PDB entry 7AFI | electron microscopy, 3.53 A resolution | chains A and T of the 13 polymer chains in the assembly

[Chain A]
Molecule: 16SrRNA
From: Escherichia coli
Sequence (1541 nucleotides; numbered 1 to 1542; 1 number in that range is skipped by the numbering (no residue carries it; nothing is unmodelled there); the number before each row is that of its first residue):
     1 AAAUUGAAGA GUUUGAUCAU GGCUCAGAUU GAACGCUGGC GGCAGGCCUA ACACAUGCAA
    61 GUCGAACGGU AACAGGAAGA AGCUUGCUUC UUUGCUGACG AGUGGCGGAC GGGUGAGUAA
   121 UGUCUGGGAA ACUGCCUGAU GGAGGGGGAU AACUACUGGA AACGGUAGCU AAUACCGCAU
   181 AACGUCGCAA GACCAAAGAG GGGGACCUUC GGGCCUCUUG CCAUCGGAUG UGCCCAGAUG
   241 GGAUUAGCUA GUAGGUGGGG UAACGGCUCA CCUAGGCGAC GAUCCCUAGC UGGUCUGAGA
   301 GGAUGACCAG CCACACUGGA ACUGAGACAC GGUCCAGACU CCUACGGGAG GCAGCAGUGG
   361 GGAAUAUUGC ACAAUGGGCG CAAGCCUGAU GCAGCCAUGC CGCGUGUAUG AAGAAGGCCU
   421 UCGGGUUGUA AAGUACUUUC AGCGGGGAGG AAGGGAGUAA AGUUAAUACC UUUGCUCAUU
   481 GACGUUACCC GCAGAAGAAG CACCGGCUAA CUCCGUGCCA GCAGCCXCGG UAAUACGGAG
   541 GGUGCAAGCG UUAAUCGGAA UUACUGGGCG UAAAGCGCAC GCAGGCGGUU UGUUAAGUCA
   601 GAUGUGAAAU CCCCGGGCUC AACCUGGGAA CUGCAUCUGA UACUGGCAAG CUUGAGUCUC
   661 GUAGAGGGGG GUAGAAUUCC AGGUGUAGCG GUGAAAUGCG UAGAGAUCUG GAGGAAUACC
   721 GGUGGCGAAG GCGGCCCCCU GGACGAAGAC UGACGCUCAG GUGCGAAAGC GUGGGGAGCA
   781 AACAGGAUUA GAUACCCUGG UAGUCCACGC CGUAAACGAU GUCGACUUGG AGGUUGUGCC
   841 CUUGAGGCGU GGCUUCCGGA GCUAACGCGU UAAGUCGACC GCCUGGGGAG UACGGCCGCA
   901 AGGUUAAAAC UCAAAUGAAU UGACGGGGGC
   932 CCGCACAAGC GGUGGAGCAU GUGGUUUAAU UCGAUGXAAC GCGAAGAACC UUACCUGGUC
   992 UUGACAUCCA CGGAAGUUUU CAGAGAUGAG AAUGUGCCUU CGGGAACCGU GAGACAGGUG
  1052 CUGCAUGGCU GUCGUCAGCU CGUGUUGUGA AAUGUUGGGU UAAGUCCCGC AACGAGCGCA
  1112 ACCCUUAUCC UUUGUUGCCA GCGGUCCGGC CGGGAACUCA AAGGAGACUG CCAGUGAUAA
  1172 ACUGGAGGAA GGUGGGGAUG ACGUCAAGUC AUCAUGGCCC UUACGACCAG GGCUACACAC
  1232 GUGCUACAAU GGCGCAUACA AAGAGAAGCG ACCUCGCGAG AGCAAGCGGA CCUCAUAAAG
  1292 UGCGUCGUAG UCCGGAUUGG AGUCUGCAAC UCGACUCCAU GAAGUCGGAA UCGCUAGUAA
  1352 UCGUGGAUCA GAAUGCCACG GUGAAUACGU UCCCGGCCUU GAACACACCG CCCGUXACAC
  1412 CAUGGGAGUG GGUUGCAAAA GAAGUAGGUA GCUUAACCUU CGGGAGGGCG CUUACCACUU
  1472 UGUGAUUCAU GACUGGGGUG AAGUCGUAAC AAGGUAACCG UAGGGGAACC UGCGGUUGGA
  1532 UCACCUCCUU A
Unresolved in the structure: 932-1386, 1401-1408, 1492-1501, 1541-1542
Modified / non-standard residues: PSU (pseudouridine-5'-monophosphate) at position 516, G7M (N7-methyl-guanosine-5'-monophosphate) at position 527, 2MG (2N-methylguanosine-5'-monophosphate) at position 967, 5MC (5-methylcytidine-5'-monophosphate) at position 968, 2MG (2N-methylguanosine-5'-monophosphate) at position 1208, 4OC (4n,o2'-methylcytidine-5'-monophosphate) at position 1402, 5MC (5-methylcytidine-5'-monophosphate) at position 1407, UR3 (3-methyluridine-5'-monophoshate) at position 1498, 2MG (2N-methylguanosine-5'-monophosphate) at position 1516, MA6 (6N-dimethyladenosine-5'-monophoshate) at position 1518, MA6 (6N-dimethyladenosine-5'-monophoshate) at position 1519
Metal / ion sites: Mg2+ site 1 near G21 (its only coordinating residue here); Mg2+ site 2 near G41 (its only coordinating residue here); Mg2+ site 3: C48, G115; Mg2+ site 4 near A53 (its only coordinating residue here); Mg2+ site 5 near U56 (its only coordinating residue here); Mg2+ site 6: A59, U387; Mg2+ site 7: A109, G331; Mg2+ site 8 near G111 (its only coordinating residue here); Mg2+ site 9 near G113 (its only coordinating residue here); Mg2+ site 10: A116, G117, G289; Mg2+ site 11: G145, A197; Mg2+ site 12: A174, C175; 19 more Mg2+ sites not listed

[Chain T]
Molecule: 30S ribosomal protein S20
From: Escherichia coli
Reference sequence: C3TRH7 (C3TRH7_ECOLX); residues 1-87 here = UniProt positions 1-87
Amino-acid sequence (87 residues; row label = number of the first residue in the row):
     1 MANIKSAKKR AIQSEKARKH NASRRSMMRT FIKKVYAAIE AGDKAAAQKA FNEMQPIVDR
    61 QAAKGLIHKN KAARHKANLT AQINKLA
Unresolved in the structure: 1

[How chain A and chain T interact]
Contacting residue pairs (80):
  A60(A) - Ile4(T)  phosphate contact
  G61(A) - Ile4(T)  phosphate contact
  G61(A) - Ser6(T)  base contact
  A101(A) - Lys5(T)  salt bridge to the phosphate
  G102(A) - Lys5(T)  salt bridge to the phosphate
  U103(A) - Lys9(T)  salt bridge to the phosphate
  G104(A) - Gln13(T)  hydrogen bond to the phosphate
  G104(A) - Lys16(T)  phosphate contact
  G105(A) - Gln13(T)  phosphate contact
  C106(A) - Arg10(T)  base contact
  G107(A) - Ser6(T)  base contact
  G107(A) - Arg10(T)  hydrogen bond to the base
  G108(A) - Arg10(T)  base contact
  A131(A) - Asn70(T)  phosphate contact
  C132(A) - His68(T)  hydrogen bond to the phosphate
  C132(A) - Asn70(T)  phosphate contact
  C175(A) - His20(T)  hydrogen bond to the phosphate
  C176(A) - His20(T)  salt bridge to the phosphate
  C176(A) - Lys64(T)  salt bridge to the phosphate
  G177(A) - Arg60(T)  salt bridge to the phosphate
  C178(A) - Arg60(T)  salt bridge to the phosphate
  G184(A) - Lys69(T)  sugar contact
  U185(A) - Ala73(T)  sugar contact
  U185(A) - Lys76(T)  hydrogen bond to the sugar
  C186(A) - Ala73(T)  phosphate contact
  C186(A) - Lys76(T)  hydrogen bond to the sugar
  C186(A) - Ala77(T)  phosphate contact
  C186(A) - Thr80(T)  sugar contact
  G187(A) - Ala77(T)  phosphate contact
  G187(A) - Thr80(T)  sugar contact
  A192(A) - Gln55(T)  hydrogen bond to the base
  C193(A) - Gln55(T)  hydrogen bond to the sugar
  C193(A) - Pro56(T)  phosphate contact
  C193(A) - Asp59(T)  hydrogen bond to the sugar
  C194(A) - Pro56(T)  sugar contact
  C194(A) - Asp59(T)  sugar contact
  C194(A) - Arg60(T)  phosphate contact
  C194(A) - Ala63(T)  sugar contact
  A195(A) - Arg60(T)  salt bridge to the phosphate
  U224(A) - Lys69(T)  salt bridge to the phosphate
  G258(A) - Gln82(T)  hydrogen bond to the phosphate
  G259(A) - Tyr36(T)  hydrogen bond to the phosphate
  G259(A) - Asn78(T)  hydrogen bond to the phosphate
  G259(A) - Gln82(T)  hydrogen bond to the phosphate
  G260(A) - His75(T)  phosphate contact
  U261(A) - Lys71(T)  salt bridge to the phosphate
  U261(A) - Arg74(T)  salt bridge to the phosphate
  A262(A) - His68(T)  sugar contact
  A262(A) - Asn70(T)  hydrogen bond to the sugar
  A262(A) - Arg74(T)  salt bridge to the phosphate
  A263(A) - Asn70(T)  phosphate contact
  A263(A) - Arg74(T)  salt bridge to the phosphate
  C322(A) - Arg18(T)  sugar contact
  U323(A) - Ala17(T)  phosphate contact
  U323(A) - Arg18(T)  sugar contact
  U323(A) - Asn21(T)  hydrogen bond to the phosphate
  U323(A) - Arg25(T)  salt bridge to the phosphate
  G324(A) - Asn21(T)  phosphate contact
  G331(A) - Asn3(T)  hydrogen bond to the sugar
  G332(A) - Ala2(T)  hydrogen bond to the phosphate
  G332(A) - Asn3(T)  hydrogen bond to the phosphate
  G332(A) - Ile4(T)  hydrogen bond to the phosphate
  G332(A) - Ala7(T)  phosphate contact
  U333(A) - Ala2(T)  hydrogen bond to the phosphate
  G351(A) - Asn3(T)  phosphate contact
  U1436(A) - Arg18(T)  salt bridge to the phosphate
  A1437(A) - Arg29(T)  salt bridge to the phosphate
  G1438(A) - Arg29(T)  salt bridge to the phosphate
  G1439(A) - Lys33(T)  phosphate contact
  G1457(A) - Met27(T)  phosphate contact
  G1457(A) - Thr30(T)  phosphate contact
  G1457(A) - Phe31(T)  sugar contact
  G1457(A) - Lys34(T)  salt bridge to the phosphate
  G1458(A) - Ser23(T)  phosphate contact
  G1458(A) - Ser26(T)  phosphate contact
  G1458(A) - Met27(T)  hydrogen bond to the phosphate
  G1458(A) - Thr30(T)  hydrogen bond to the phosphate
  G1459(A) - Ala22(T)  phosphate contact
  G1459(A) - Ser23(T)  phosphate contact
  G1459(A) - Ser26(T)  hydrogen bond to the phosphate
Also at the interface, not in a pair above, chain A (49 interface residues in all): U133, G350, A1447, A1456
Also at the interface, not in a pair above, chain T (47 interface residues in all): Ala11, Ser14, Arg24, Asn52

[Overview]
Chain A and chain T form an interface of 49 and 47 residues respectively, with 23 hydrogen bonds and 18 salt
bridges. Polar pairs include G107(A)-Arg10(T), A192(A)-Gln55(T) and U185(A)-Lys76(T). C48(A) and G115(A) form
the Mg2+ site 3. A59(A) and U387(A) coordinate Mg2+ site 6.
Here chain A is 16SrRNA and chain T is 30S ribosomal protein S20, both from Escherichia coli. Entry 7AFI
(Bacterial 30S ribosomal subunit assembly complex state C (body domain)) was determined by electron
microscopy, deposited together with 7AF3, 7AF5, 7AF8, 7AFA, 7AFD, 7AFH and 17 further entries.
